PDB entry 7Z16 | electron microscopy, 2.09 A resolution | chains A and C of the 12 polymer chains in the assembly

# Chain A
Protein: Phosphonate C-P lyase system protein PhnG
Source organism: Escherichia coli
UniProtKB: A0A7T2N2E5 (A0A7T2N2E5_ECOLX); numbering as in UniProt (aligned over 1-150)
Amino-acid sequence (150 residues; numbered 1 to 150; the number before each row is that of its first residue):
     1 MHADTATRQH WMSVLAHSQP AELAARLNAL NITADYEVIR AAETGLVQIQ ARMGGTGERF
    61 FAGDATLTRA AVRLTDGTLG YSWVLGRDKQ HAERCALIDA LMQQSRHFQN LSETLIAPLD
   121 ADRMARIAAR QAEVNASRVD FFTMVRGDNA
Unresolved in the structure: 1-2, 146-150

# Chain C
Protein: Alpha-D-ribose 1-methylphosphonate 5-triphosphate synthase subunit PhnI
Source organism: Escherichia coli
Notes: EC 2.7.8.37
UniProtKB: A0A1V3VT92 (A0A1V3VT92_ECOLX); residue numbers follow UniProt; this construct covers 1-354
Amino-acid sequence (354 residues; row label = number of the first residue in the row):
     1 MYVAVKGGEK AIDAAHALQE SRRRGDTDLP ELSVAQIEQQ LNLAVDRVMT EGGIADRELA
    61 ALALKQASGD NVEAIFLLRA YRTTLAKLAV SEPLDTTGMR LERRISAVYK DIPGGQLLGP
   121 TYDYTHRLLD FTLLANGEAP TLTTADSEQQ PSPHVFSLLA RQGLAKFEED SGAQPDDITR
   181 TPPVYPCSRS SRLQQLMRGD EGYLLALAYS TQRGYGRNHP FAGEIRSGYI DVSIVPEELG
   241 FAVNVGELLM TECEMVNGFI DPPDEPPHFT RGYGLVFGMS ERKAMAMALV DRALQAPEYG
   301 EHATGPAQDE EFVLAHADNV EAAGFVSHLK LPHYVDFQAE LELLKRLQQE KNHG
Unresolved in the structure: 354
Ion coordination: Zn2+: H328, H333

# Interface between chain A and chain C
Pairs across the interface (143; chain A residue first):
  R8(A) with L239(C); F241(C)
  Q9(A) with F241(C); A242(C), hydrogen bond (side chain-backbone)
  M12(A) with L239(C), hydrophobic; V243(C), hydrophobic
  S13(A) with N244(C)
  A16(A) with N244(C); V245(C)
  H17(A) with D231(C), salt bridge; N244(C); G246(C)
  E43(A) with L88(C)
  T44(A) with L85(C)
  G45(A) with A86(C); L88(C)
  L46(A) with R82(C); L85(C), hydrophobic; A86(C), hydrogen bond (backbone-backbone); K87(C); L88(C), hydrogen bond (backbone-backbone); A89(C)
  V47(A) with A89(C); S91(C); I234(C), hydrophobic
  Q48(A) with K87(C), hydrogen bond; A89(C), hydrogen bond (backbone-backbone); V90(C); S91(C), hydrogen bond (backbone-backbone); D177(C), hydrogen bond
  I49(A) with S91(C); L94(C), hydrophobic; V232(C), hydrophobic
  Q50(A) with V90(C); S91(C), hydrogen bond (side chain-backbone); E92(C); P93(C); L94(C), hydrogen bond (backbone-backbone); P175(C)
  A51(A) with L275(C), hydrophobic
  R52(A) with P93(C); D170(C), salt bridge; Y273(C)
  M53(A) with E168(C); R189(C); S190(C); L193(C), hydrophobic
  G54(A) with E254(C); R271(C); Y273(C)
  G55(A) with T96(C); E252(C); Y273(C)
  T56(A) with E168(C), hydrogen bond (side chain-backbone); D170(C)
  G57(A) with E168(C), hydrogen bond (backbone-backbone); E169(C); D170(C)
  E58(A) with E169(C); D170(C); S171(C), hydrogen bond (side chain-backbone); A173(C)
  R59(A) with P93(C); D170(C); G172(C); A173(C), hydrogen bond (side chain-backbone); Q174(C); P175(C); S190(C)
  F60(A) with P175(C), hydrophobic; S190(C); L193(C), hydrophobic; Y273(C), hydrophobic
  F61(A) with Q174(C); P175(C); D176(C); D177(C); Q194(C)
  A62(A) with M197(C); F277(C)
  G63(A) with G53(C); M197(C)
  D64(A) with G53(C), hydrogen bond (backbone-backbone); I54(C); A55(C), hydrogen bond (backbone-backbone); F277(C)
  A65(A) with A55(C)
  T66(A) with I54(C); D56(C), hydrogen bond; L59(C)
  L67(A) with L88(C); V245(C), hydrophobic
  R69(A) with L88(C)
  Y81(A) with L239(C), hydrophobic
  W83(A) with I234(C), hydrophobic; P236(C), hydrophobic; E238(C); L239(C), hydrophobic; V243(C), hydrophobic; V245(C)
  V84(A) with V245(C)
  L85(A) with V245(C), hydrogen bond (backbone-backbone); G246(C); E247(C)
  R87(A) with D56(C), salt bridge; E58(C), salt bridge; L59(C)
  R123(A) with R100(C); E247(C), salt bridge
  I127(A) with R100(C)
  A128(A) with S147(C), hydrogen bond (backbone-side chain)
  R130(A) with E102(C), salt bridge; P120(C)
  Q131(A) with R100(C); D146(C); S147(C); Q149(C)
  A132(A) with T144(C); A145(C), hydrogen bond (backbone-backbone); D146(C); S147(C)
  E133(A) with L142(C); T143(C)
  V134(A) with L101(C); E102(C); L117(C)
  N135(A) with A145(C); D146(C), hydrogen bond (side chain-backbone); S147(C); E148(C), hydrogen bond (side chain-backbone)
  A136(A) with T143(C); A145(C)
  S137(A) with Q116(C); L117(C); L118(C); G119(C), hydrogen bond (side chain-backbone)
  R138(A) with G114(C), hydrogen bond (side chain-backbone); Q116(C)
  V139(A) with Q116(C), hydrogen bond (backbone-backbone); L118(C), hydrophobic
  F141(A) with K110(C); D111(C); Q116(C)
Also at the interface, not in a pair above, chain A (54 interface residues in all): T5, R40, F142
Also at the interface, not in a pair above, chain C (75 interface residues in all): G115, T179, L248, M287

# Overview
54 residues of chain A face 75 of chain C across their interface; the contacts include 24 hydrogen bonds and 6
salt bridges. Among the polar pairs are H17(A)-D231(C), R52(A)-D170(C) and R87(A)-D56(C). H328(C) and H333(C)
form the Zn2+ site.
Chain A is Phosphonate C-P lyase system protein PhnG and chain C is Alpha-D-ribose 1-methylphosphonate
5-triphosphate synthase subunit PhnI, both from Escherichia coli; the structure, E. coli C-P lyase bound to
PhnK/PhnL dual ABC dimer with AMPPNP and PhnK E171Q mutation, was determined by electron microscopy, deposited
together with 7Z15, 7Z17, 7Z18 and 7Z19.
